6WHS - chains C and D of the 4 polymer chains in the assembly; structure by electron microscopy, 4.00 A resolution.

Chain C:
Name: Glutamate receptor ionotropic, NMDA 1
Source organism: Rattus norvegicus
Reference sequence: P35439 (NMDZ1_RAT), isoform P35439-2; numbering as in UniProt (aligned over 1-959)
Amino-acid sequence (959 residues; each row starts with the number of its first residue):
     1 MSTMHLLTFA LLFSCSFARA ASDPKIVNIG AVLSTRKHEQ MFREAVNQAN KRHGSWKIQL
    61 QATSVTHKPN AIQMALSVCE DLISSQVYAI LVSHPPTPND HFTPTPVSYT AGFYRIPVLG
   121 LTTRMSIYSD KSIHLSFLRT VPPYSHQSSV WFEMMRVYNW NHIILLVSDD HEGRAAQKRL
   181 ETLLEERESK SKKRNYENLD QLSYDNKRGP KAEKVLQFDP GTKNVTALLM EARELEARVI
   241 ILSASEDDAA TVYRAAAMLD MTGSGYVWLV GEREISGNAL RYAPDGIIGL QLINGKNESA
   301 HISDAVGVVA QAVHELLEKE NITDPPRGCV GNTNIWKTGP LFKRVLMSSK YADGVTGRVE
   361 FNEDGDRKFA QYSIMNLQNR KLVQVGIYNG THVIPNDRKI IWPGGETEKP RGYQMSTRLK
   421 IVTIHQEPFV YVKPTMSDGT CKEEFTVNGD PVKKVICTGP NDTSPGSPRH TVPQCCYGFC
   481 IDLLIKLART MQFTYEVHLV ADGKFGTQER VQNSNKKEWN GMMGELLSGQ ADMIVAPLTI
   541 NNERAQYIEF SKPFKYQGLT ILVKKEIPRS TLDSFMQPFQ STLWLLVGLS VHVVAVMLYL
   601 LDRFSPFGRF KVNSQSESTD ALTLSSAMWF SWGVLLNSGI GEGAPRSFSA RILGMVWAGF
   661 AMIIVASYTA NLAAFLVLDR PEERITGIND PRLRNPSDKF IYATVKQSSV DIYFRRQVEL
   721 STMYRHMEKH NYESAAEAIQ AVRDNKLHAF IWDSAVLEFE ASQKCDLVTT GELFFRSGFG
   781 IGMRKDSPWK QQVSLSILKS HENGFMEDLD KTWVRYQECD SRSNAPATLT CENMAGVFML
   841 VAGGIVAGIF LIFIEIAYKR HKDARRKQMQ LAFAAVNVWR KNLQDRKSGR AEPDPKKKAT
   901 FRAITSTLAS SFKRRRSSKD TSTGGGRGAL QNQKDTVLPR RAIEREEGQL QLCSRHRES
Disordered / not traced: 1-24, 53-57, 190-206, 606-622, 863-959
Construct notes: conflict Ser22 (Cys in P35439), Gln61 (Asn in P35439), Asp260 (Asn in P35439), Gln371 (Asn in P35439), Gln492 (Asn in P35439), Gln512 (Asn in P35439), Gln615 (Glu in P35439), Ser616 (Glu in P35439), Ser618 (Glu in P35439), Thr619 (Glu in P35439), Gln792 (Asn in P35439), Cys831 (Phe in P35439)
Disulfides: Cys79-Cys329, Cys441-Cys475, Cys457-Cys476, Cys765-Cys819
Glycans and other covalent adducts: N-acetylglucosamine (NAG) linked to Asn224, Asn297

Chain D:
Name: Glutamate receptor ionotropic, NMDA 2B
Source organism: Rattus norvegicus
Reference sequence: Q00960 (NMDE2_RAT); residue numbers follow UniProt; this construct covers 27-852
Amino-acid sequence (883 residues; row label = number of the first residue in the row; numbers below 1 keep their minus sign (Met-30 is residue -30)):
   -30 MGTMRLFLLA VLFLFSFARA TGWSHPQFEK GGGSGGGSGG SAWSHPQFEK GALVPRGRSQ
    30 KSPPSIGIAV ILVGTSDEVA IKDAHEKDDF HHLSVVPRVE LVAMNETDPK SIITRICDLM
    90 SDRKIQGVVF ADDTDQEAIA QILDFISAQT LTPILGIHGG SSMIMADKDE SSMFFQFGPS
   150 IEQQASVMLN IMEEYDWYIF SIVTTYFPGY QDFVNKIRST IENSFVGWEL EEVLLLDMSL
   210 DDGDSKIQNQ LKKLQSPIIL LYCTKEEATY IFEVANSVGL TGYGYTWIVP SLVAGDTDTV
   270 PSEFPTGLIS VSYDEWDYGL PARVRDGIAI ITTAASDMLS EHSFIPEPKS SCYNTHEKRI
   330 YQSNMLNRYL INVTFEGRDL SFSEDGYQMH PKLVIILLNK ERKWERVGKW KDKSLQMKYY
   390 VWPRMCPETE EQEDDHLSIV TLEEAPFVIV ESVDPLSGTC MRNTVPCQKR IISENKTDEE
   450 PGYIKKCCKG FCIDILKKIS KSVKFTYDLY LVTNGKHGKK INGTWNGMIG EVVMKRAYMA
   510 VGSLTINEER SEVVDFSVPF IETGISVMVS RSNGTVSPSA FLEPFSACVW VMMFVMLLIV
   570 SAVAVFVFEY FSPVGYNRSL ADGREPGGPS FTIGKAIWLL WGLVFNNSVP VQNPKGTTSK
   630 IMVSVWAFFA VIFLASYTAN LAAFMIQEEY VDQVSGLSDK KFQRPNDFSP PFRFGTVPNG
   690 STERNIRNNY AEMHAYMGKF NQRGVDDALL SLKTGKLDAF IYDAAVLNYM AGRDEGCKLV
   750 TIGSGKVFAS TGYGIAIQKD SGWKRQVDLA ILQLFGDGEM EELEALWLTG ICHNEKNEVM
   810 SSQLDIDNMA GVFYMLGAAM ALSLITFISE HLFYWQFRHS FMG
Disordered / not traced: -30 to 33, 395-402, 582-598, 846-852
Construct notes: expression tag (-30 to 26); conflict Asp348 (Asn in Q00960), Cys557 (Asp in Q00960), Ser588 (Cys in Q00960), Ser838 (Cys in Q00960), Ser849 (Cys in Q00960)
Disulfides: Cys86-Cys321, Cys429-Cys456, Cys436-Cys457, Cys746-Cys801
Glycans and other covalent adducts: N-acetylglucosamine (NAG) linked to Asn341, Asn491, Asn688
Swiss-Prot annotation at these positions:
  - region: Lys604 to Pro623 (Pore-forming)
  - binding site (Zn(2+)): His127, Glu284
  - binding site (L-glutamate): Thr514, Arg519, Ser690, Thr691, Asp732
  - site: Asn615 (Functional determinant of NMDA receptors)
  - glycosylation (N-linked (GlcNAc...) asparagine): Asn74, Asn341, Asn444, Asn491, Asn542, Asn688
  - mutagenesis: His60 (H60A: Normal zinc binding), His127 (H127A: Reduced zinc binding), Asp283 (D283A: Slightly reduced zinc binding), Glu284 (E284A: Reduced zinc binding), His311 (H311A: Normal zinc binding), His359 (H359A: Normal zinc binding)

How chain C and chain D interact:
Contacting residue pairs (69; chain C residue first):
  Asn70(C) with Asn323(D); Thr324(D)
  Ala71(C) with Phe114(D), hydrophobic
  Ile72(C) with Cys321(D); Thr324(D)
  Tyr109(C) with Phe114(D)
  Phe113(C) with Pro78(D); Ala107(D), hydrophobic
  Tyr114(C) with Pro78(D)
  Ser132(C) with Pro177(D)
  Ile133(C) with Ala135(D), hydrophobic
  Cys329(C) with Thr76(D); Asp77(D)
  Val330(C) with Thr76(D); Asp77(D)
  Thr333(C) with Glu75(D); Thr76(D)
  Met576(C) with Gln812(D)
  Gln577(C) with Ser811(D); Gln812(D), hydrogen bond (backbone-backbone)
  Pro578(C) with Gln812(D); Leu813(D)
  Phe579(C) with Gln812(D)
  Gln580(C) with Gln812(D), hydrogen bond (backbone-backbone); Asp814(D)
  Thr582(C) with Asp814(D), hydrogen bond; Ile815(D)
  Leu583(C) with Leu813(D); Asp814(D); Ile815(D); Met818(D), hydrophobic
  Leu586(C) with Ile815(D), hydrophobic; Phe822(D), hydrophobic
  Val593(C) with Met829(D), hydrophobic
  Met597(C) with Met829(D); Ser832(D); Leu833(D), hydrophobic
  Leu601(C) with Phe836(D), hydrophobic
  Phe604(C) with Phe836(D), hydrophobic
  Ser605(C) with Phe836(D)
  Val634(C) with Ser617(D)
  Asn637(C) with Ser617(D)
  Gly641(C) with Pro619(D)
  Gly643(C) with Pro619(D)
  Ser649(C) with Phe836(D)
  Met655(C) with Trp607(D); Trp610(D), hydrogen bond (backbone-side chain)
  Val656(C) with Ala828(D), hydrophobic
  Trp657(C) with Leu825(D), hydrophobic
  Gly659(C) with Phe614(D)
  Met662(C) with Leu643(D), hydrophobic; Tyr646(D), hydrophobic
  Ile663(C) with Tyr646(D)
  Ala666(C) with Thr647(D)
  Ser667(C) with Leu650(D)
  Thr669(C) with Thr647(D)
  Ala670(C) with Leu650(D), hydrophobic; Ala651(D), hydrophobic
  Asn671(C) with Met654(D); Leu813(D)
  Ala674(C) with Ile655(D), hydrophobic
  Val677(C) with Ile655(D), hydrophobic
  Leu678(C) with Ile655(D), hydrophobic; Val808(D)
  Asp690(C) with Ile800(D)
  Pro691(C) with Thr798(D)
  Arg692(C) with Ile800(D)
  Arg725(C) with Phe194(D); Met430(D)
Also at the interface, not in a pair above, chain C (61 interface residues in all): Pro69, Arg510, Ser514, Phe630, Pro645, Arg651, Ile652, Leu653, Gly654, Ala658, Phe660, Phe675, Asp679, Asn695
Also at the interface, not in a pair above, chain D (57 interface residues in all): Gln105, Ile111, Ser188, Glu191, Tyr322, His325, Phe550, Asn616, Leu795, Trp796, Asn806, Glu807, Met809, Ser810, Val821, Thr835

In short:
Chain C and chain D form an interface of 61 and 57 residues respectively, with 4 hydrogen bonds. Among the
polar pairs are Thr582(C)-Asp814(D), Met655(C)-Trp610(D) and Gln577(C)-Gln812(D). Covalently linked
N-acetylglucosamine: at Asn224(C) and Asn297(C). N-acetylglucosamine is covalently linked to Asn341(D),
Asn491(D) and Asn688(D).
Chain C is Glutamate receptor ionotropic, NMDA 1 and chain D is Glutamate receptor ionotropic, NMDA 2B, both
from Rattus norvegicus; the structure, GluN1b-GluN2B NMDA receptor in non-active 1 conformation at 3.95
angstrom resolution, was determined by electron microscopy, deposited together with 6USU, 6USV, 6WHR, 6WHT,
6WHU, 6WHV and 5 further entries.
